3CJI - chains A and D of the 4 polymer chains in the assembly; structure by X-ray diffraction, 2.30 A resolution.

Chain A:
Protein: Polyprotein
From: Seneca valley virus
Notes: fragment: sequence database residues 674-936
UniProt: Q155Z9 (Q155Z9_9PICO); residues 1-263 here correspond to UniProt positions 674-936 (UniProt number = residue number + 673)
Sequence (263 residues; numbered 1 to 263; the number before each row is that of its first residue):
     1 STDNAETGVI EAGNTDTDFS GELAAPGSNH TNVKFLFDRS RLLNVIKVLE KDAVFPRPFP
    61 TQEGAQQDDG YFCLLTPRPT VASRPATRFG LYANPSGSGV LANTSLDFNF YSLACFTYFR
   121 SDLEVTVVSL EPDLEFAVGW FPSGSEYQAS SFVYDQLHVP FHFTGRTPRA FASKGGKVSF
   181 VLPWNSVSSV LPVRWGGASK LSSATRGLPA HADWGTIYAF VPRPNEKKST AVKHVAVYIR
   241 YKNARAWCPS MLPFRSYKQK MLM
Not modelled in the structure: 259-263
Curated features (UniProtKB/Swiss-Prot):
  - region: R88 to G99 (Interaction with host receptor ANTXR1)

Chain D:
Protein: Polyprotein
From: Seneca valley virus
Notes: fragment: sequence database residues 80-150
UniProt: Q155Z9 (Q155Z9_9PICO); the author numbering skips numbers that UniProt does not, so the offset changes along the chain: 1-38 = UniProt 80-117; 40-72 = UniProt 118-150
Sequence (71 residues; each row starts with the number of its first residue; note: 1 number in that range is skipped by the numbering (no residue carries it; nothing is unmodelled there)):
     1 GNVQTTSKND FDSRGNNGNM TFNYYANTYQ NSVDFSTS
    40 SSASGAGPGN SRGGLAGLLT NFSGILNPLG YLK
Not modelled in the structure: 1-13, 40-62
Curated features (UniProtKB/Swiss-Prot):
  - site: K72 (Cleavage)
  - lipidation: G1 (N-myristoyl glycine)

Chain A / chain D interface:
Pairs across the interface - 15 pairs, chain A then chain D:
  T7(A) with L71(D)
  K34(A) with R14(D); G15(D)
  F35(A) with G15(D); N16(D)
  D38(A) with G15(D); N16(D), hydrogen bond (side chain-backbone)
  R120(A) with D34(D), salt bridge
  D122(A) with N31(D); S32(D), hydrogen bond
  V181(A) with Q30(D)
  P183(A) with S32(D)
  R240(A) with N16(D)
  N243(A) with N31(D), hydrogen bond
  P249(A) with L68(D), hydrophobic
Other interface residues (no listed pair), chain A (15 interface residues in all): V9, N32, R39, W184
Other interface residues (no listed pair), chain D (11 interface residues in all): N17, G69

Overview:
15 residues of chain A face 11 of chain D across their interface, with 3 hydrogen bonds and 1 salt bridge.
Among the polar pairs are R120(A)-D34(D), D38(A)-N16(D) and D122(A)-S32(D).
Here chain A is Polyprotein and chain D is Polyprotein, both from Seneca valley virus. Entry 3CJI (Structure
of Seneca Valley Virus-001) was determined by X-ray diffraction.
